Entry 7YX8 (X-ray diffraction, 1.50 A resolution); this record covers chains A and H.

Chain A:
Name: Peptidase M60 domain-containing protein
From: Akkermansia muciniphila
Reference sequence: B2UPI7 (B2UPI7_AKKM8); residue numbers follow UniProt; this construct covers 71-506
Chain sequence (441 residues; row label = number of the first residue in the row; note: 70 numbers in that range are skipped by the numbering (no residue carries them; nothing is unmodelled there); numbers below 1 keep their minus sign (Gly-4 is residue -4)):
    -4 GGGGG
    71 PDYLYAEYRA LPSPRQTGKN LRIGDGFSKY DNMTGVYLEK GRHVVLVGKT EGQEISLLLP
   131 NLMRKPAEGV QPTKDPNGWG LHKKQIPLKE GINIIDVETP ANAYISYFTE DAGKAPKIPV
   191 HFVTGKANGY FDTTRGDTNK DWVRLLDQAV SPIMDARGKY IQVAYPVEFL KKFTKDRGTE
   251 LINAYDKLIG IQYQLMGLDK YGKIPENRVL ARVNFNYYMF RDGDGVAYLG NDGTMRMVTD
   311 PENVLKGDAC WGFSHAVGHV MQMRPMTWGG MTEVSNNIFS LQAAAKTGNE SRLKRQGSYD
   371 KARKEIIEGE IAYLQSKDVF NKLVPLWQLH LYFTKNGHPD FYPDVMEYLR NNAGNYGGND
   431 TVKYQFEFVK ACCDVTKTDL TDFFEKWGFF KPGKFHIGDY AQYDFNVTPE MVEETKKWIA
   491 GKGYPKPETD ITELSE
Unresolved in the structure: -4
Construct notes: expression tag (-4 to 0); engineered mutation Ala326 (Glu in B2UPI7)
Metal / ion sites: Zn2+: His325, His329, Glu343 (shared with Thr5(H) of chain H)
From the paper describing this entry:
  - binding site for 2-acetamido-2-deoxy-alpha-D-galactopyranose: Tyr288, Asp318, Trp321, Asn347, Arg362, Phe390, Tyr470
  - binding site for beta-D-galactopyranose: Arg362, Tyr470
  - specificity-determining residues: Tyr470 (proposed by the authors, not directly observed)
  - mutagenesis - V389A: unchanged catalytic activity with PSGL-1-like bis-T glycopeptide (chain H)
  - mutagenesis - R362A, F390A: decreased catalytic activity with PSGL-1-like bis-T glycopeptide (chain H)
  - mutagenesis - Y288A, D318A, W321A, N347A, Y470A: abolished catalytic activity with PSGL-1-like bis-T glycopeptide (chain H)

Chain H:
Name: PSGL-1-like bis-T glycopeptide
Chain sequence (10 residues; row label = number of the first residue in the row):
     1 TEAQTTPPPA
Unresolved in the structure: 10
Covalent attachments: glycan linked to Thr5, Thr6
Metal / ion sites: Zn2+: Thr5 (shared with His325(A), His329(A), Glu343(A) of chain A)
From the paper describing this entry:
  - Zn2+ coordination: Thr5
  - post-translational modification sites: Thr5, Thr6

How chain A and chain H interact:
Contacting residue pairs (24):
  Trp149(A) with Thr5(H)
  Gly150(A) with Thr1(H)
  Tyr287(A) with Thr6(H), hydrogen bond (side chain-backbone); Pro7(H)
  Tyr288(A) with Thr6(H); Pro8(H)
  Met289(A) with Thr6(H)
  Phe290(A) with Ala3(H), hydrophobic; Gln4(H)
  Arg291(A) with Glu2(H); Ala3(H); Gln4(H), hydrogen bond (backbone-backbone)
  Asp292(A) with Thr1(H), hydrogen bond; Glu2(H)
  Gly293(A) with Glu2(H), hydrogen bond (backbone-side chain)
  His325(A) with Thr5(H), hydrogen bond (side chain-backbone)
  His329(A) with Gln4(H), hydrogen bond; Thr5(H), hydrogen bond (side chain-backbone)
  Gln332(A) with Gln4(H), hydrogen bond
  Thr342(A) with Gln4(H)
  Glu343(A) with Thr5(H)
  Tyr470(A) with Ala3(H); Gln4(H); Thr5(H), hydrogen bond (side chain-backbone)
From the paper, about this interface:
  - residue pairs: Trp149(A)-Ala3(H), Tyr287(A)-Thr6(H) (hydrogen bond), Thr5(H)-Tyr470(A) (hydrogen bond)

Overview:
15 residues of chain A face 8 of chain H across their interface; the contacts include 9 hydrogen bonds. Polar
contacts include Tyr287(A)-Thr6(H), Asp292(A)-Thr1(H) and Gly293(A)-Glu2(H). The paper describes a contact
between Trp149(A) and Ala3(H); hydrogen bonds between Tyr287(A) and Thr6(H) and Thr5(H) and Tyr470(A). The
paper reports a binding site for 2-acetamido-2-deoxy-alpha-D-galactopyranose at Tyr288(A), Asp318(A) and
Trp321(A) among others; Y288A, D318A and W321A of chain A, among others, abolish catalytic activity with
PSGL-1-like bis-T glycopeptide (chain H); 8 substitutions were tested in all.
Here chain A is Peptidase M60 domain-containing protein (Akkermansia muciniphila) and chain H is PSGL-1-like
bis-T glycopeptide. Entry 7YX8 (Crystal structure of the AM0627 (E326A) inactive mutant in complex with
PSGL-1-like bis-T glycopeptide and Zn2+) was determined by X-ray diffraction.
